7LZB - chain A; structure by X-ray diffraction, 2.28 A resolution.

== Chain A ==
Molecule: Histone-lysine N-methyltransferase SETD2
Organism: Homo sapiens
Notes: EC 2.1.1.359, 2.1.1.-
UniProtKB: Q9BYW2 (SETD2_HUMAN); numbering as in UniProt (aligned over 1434-1711)
Sequence (278 residues; numbered 1434 to 1711; the number before each row is that of its first residue):
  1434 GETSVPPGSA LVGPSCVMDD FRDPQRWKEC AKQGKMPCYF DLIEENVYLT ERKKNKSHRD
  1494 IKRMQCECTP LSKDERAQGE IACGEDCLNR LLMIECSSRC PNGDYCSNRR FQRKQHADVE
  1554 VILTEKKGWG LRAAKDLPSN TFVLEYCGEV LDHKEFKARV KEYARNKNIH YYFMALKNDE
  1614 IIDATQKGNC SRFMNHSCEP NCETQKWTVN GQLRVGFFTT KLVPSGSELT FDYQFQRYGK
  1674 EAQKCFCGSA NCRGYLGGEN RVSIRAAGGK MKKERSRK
Disordered / not traced: 1434-1445, 1486-1496, 1692-1711
Covalent attachments: beta-mercaptoethanol (BME) linked to Cys1463
Metal / ion sites: Zn2+ site 1: Cys1499, Cys1501, Cys1516, Cys1520; Zn2+ site 2: Cys1516, Cys1529, Cys1533, Cys1539; Zn2+ site 3: Cys1631, Cys1678, Cys1680, Cys1685
Ligand contacts:
  - S-adenosylmethionine (SAM): Lys1560, Gly1561, Trp1562, Ile1602, His1603, Tyr1604, Tyr1605, Arg1625, Phe1626, Met1627, Asn1628, His1629, Gln1676, Lys1677, Cys1678, Phe1679, Cys1680, Leu1689
  - YJ1 (N-[(1r,4r)-4-(beta-alanylamino)cyclohexyl]-7-methyl-1H-indole-2-carboxamide): Tyr1579, Val1593, Tyr1604, Tyr1605, Phe1606, Met1607, Met1627, Asn1628, His1629, Phe1664, Tyr1666, Phe1668, Tyr1671, Glu1674, Gln1676, Leu1689
UniProt features mapped onto this chain:
  - binding site (Zn(2+)): Cys1499, Cys1501, Cys1516, Cys1520, Cys1529, Cys1533, Cys1539, Cys1631, Cys1678, Cys1680, Cys1685
  - binding site (S-adenosyl-L-methionine): Lys1560 to Trp1562, His1603 to Tyr1605, Asn1628, His1629, Gln1676, Phe1679
  - modified residue: Ser1696 (Phosphoserine)
From the paper describing this entry:
  - binding site for YJ1: Phe1606, Tyr1666

== Overview ==
Bound to chain A: S-adenosylmethionine and compound YJ1. Cys1499, Cys1501, Cys1516 and Cys1520 form the Zn2+
site 1. Cys1516, Cys1529, Cys1533 and Cys1539 form the Zn2+ site 2. Curated annotation (UniProt) lists 11
Zn2+-binding residues and 10 S-adenosyl-L-methionine-binding residues. The paper reports a binding site for
YJ1 at Phe1606 and Tyr1666.
Chain A is Histone-lysine N-methyltransferase SETD2 (Homo sapiens); the structure, Crystal Structure of SETD2
bound to Compound 2, was determined by X-ray diffraction, deposited together with 7LZD and 7LZF.
